Entry 9CGM (electron microscopy, 2.52 A resolution); this record covers chains A and 0 of the 120 polymer chains in the assembly.

Chain A:
Protein: Capsid protein VP1
From: Spiromicrovirus SpV4
UniProtKB: P11333 (CAPSD_SPV4); residue numbers follow UniProt; this construct covers 1-553
Sequence (553 residues; numbered 1 to 553; the number before each row is that of its first residue):
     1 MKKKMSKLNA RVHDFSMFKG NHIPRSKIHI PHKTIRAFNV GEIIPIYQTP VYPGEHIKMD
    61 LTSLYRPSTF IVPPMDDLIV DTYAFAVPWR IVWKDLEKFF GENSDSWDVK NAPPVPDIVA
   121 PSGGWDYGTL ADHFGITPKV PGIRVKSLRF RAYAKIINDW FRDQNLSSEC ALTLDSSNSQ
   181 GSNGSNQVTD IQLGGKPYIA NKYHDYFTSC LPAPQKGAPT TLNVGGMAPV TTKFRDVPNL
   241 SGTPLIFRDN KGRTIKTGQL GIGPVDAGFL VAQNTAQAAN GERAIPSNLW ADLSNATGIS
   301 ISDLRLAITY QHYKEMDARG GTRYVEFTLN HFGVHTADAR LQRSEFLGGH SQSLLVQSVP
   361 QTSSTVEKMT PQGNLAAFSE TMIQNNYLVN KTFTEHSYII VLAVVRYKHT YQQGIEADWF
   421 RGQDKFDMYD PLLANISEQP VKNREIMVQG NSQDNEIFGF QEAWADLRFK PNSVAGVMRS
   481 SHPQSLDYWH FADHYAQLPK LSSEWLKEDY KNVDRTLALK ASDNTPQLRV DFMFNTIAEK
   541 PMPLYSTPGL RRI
Not modelled in the structure: 1-9, 230-291

Chain 0:
Protein: DNA binding protein ORF8
From: Spiromicrovirus SpV4
UniProtKB: P11340 (J_SPV4); residues 1-38 here = UniProt positions 1-38
Sequence (38 residues; row label = number of the first residue in the row):
     1 MRRKVKNTKR HQWRLTHSAR SIKRANIMPS NPRGGRRF
Not modelled in the structure: 1-8

How chain A and chain 0 interact:
Contacting residue pairs (70; chain A residue first):
  Pro74(A) - His17(0)  hydrogen bond (backbone-side chain)
  Met75(A) - His17(0)
  Met75(A) - Ser18(0)
  Asp76(A) - His17(0)  hydrogen bond (backbone-side chain)
  Asp76(A) - Arg20(0)  salt bridge
  Asp77(A) - His17(0)  salt bridge
  Asp77(A) - Arg20(0)
  Asp77(A) - Ile22(0)
  Ile79(A) - Ile22(0)  hydrophobic
  Thr82(A) - Ile27(0)
  Tyr83(A) - Ile27(0)  hydrophobic
  Tyr83(A) - Phe38(0)  hydrophobic
  Trp160(A) - Pro29(0)  hydrophobic
  Trp160(A) - Arg36(0)
  Trp160(A) - Arg37(0)
  Trp160(A) - Phe38(0)
  Phe161(A) - Phe38(0)  hydrophobic
  Arg162(A) - Arg36(0)
  Arg162(A) - Arg37(0)
  Asp163(A) - Arg37(0)  salt bridge
  Gln164(A) - Gly34(0)  hydrogen bond (side chain-backbone)
  Gln164(A) - Gly35(0)
  Asn165(A) - Gly34(0)  hydrogen bond (side chain-backbone)
  Lys202(A) - Arg37(0)  hydrogen bond (backbone-side chain)
  His204(A) - Pro32(0)
  His204(A) - Arg33(0)
  His204(A) - Arg37(0)  hydrogen bond
  Thr208(A) - Arg37(0)  hydrogen bond (backbone-side chain)
  Ser209(A) - Arg33(0)  hydrogen bond (backbone-side chain)
  Leu211(A) - Arg33(0)
  Ala318(A) - Gly34(0)
  Arg319(A) - Pro32(0)
  Arg319(A) - Arg33(0)
  Arg319(A) - Gly34(0)  hydrogen bond (backbone-backbone)
  Arg319(A) - Gly35(0)
  Gly320(A) - Gly35(0)
  Gly321(A) - Gly35(0)
  Arg323(A) - Arg36(0)  hydrogen bond (side chain-backbone)
  Val325(A) - Arg36(0)
  Glu326(A) - Asn31(0)
  Glu326(A) - Gly35(0)
  Glu326(A) - Arg36(0)  hydrogen bond (side chain-backbone)
  Leu329(A) - Asn31(0)
  Asp338(A) - Arg36(0)  salt bridge
  Arg343(A) - Arg36(0)
  Phe346(A) - Ile27(0)
  Phe346(A) - Pro29(0)
  Gly349(A) - Asn26(0)
  Gly349(A) - Ile27(0)  hydrogen bond (backbone-backbone)
  His350(A) - Arg24(0)
  His350(A) - Ala25(0)  hydrogen bond (side chain-backbone)
  His350(A) - Ile27(0)
  Ser351(A) - Arg24(0)
  Ser351(A) - Ala25(0)  hydrogen bond (backbone-backbone)
  Gln352(A) - Arg24(0)
  Ser353(A) - Ile22(0)
  Val356(A) - Arg14(0)
  Val356(A) - Leu15(0)
  Val356(A) - His17(0)
  Gln357(A) - Arg14(0)
  Gln357(A) - Leu15(0)
  Ser358(A) - Arg14(0)  hydrogen bond (backbone-backbone)
  Arg406(A) - Phe38(0)  hydrogen bond (side chain-backbone)
  Lys408(A) - Arg20(0)
  Glu438(A) - Arg33(0)  salt bridge
  Phe460(A) - Arg33(0)
  Gln461(A) - Arg33(0)
  Glu462(A) - Arg33(0)
  Asn472(A) - Arg20(0)
  Leu506(A) - Arg37(0)
Also at the interface, not in a pair above, chain A (52 interface residues in all): Pro73, Asp81, Phe85, Asn201, Tyr203, Leu355, Phe378
Also at the interface, not in a pair above, chain 0 (20 interface residues in all): Lys23
Interface features reported in the paper:
  - interface residues, chain A: Tyr83(A)
  - interface residues, chain 0: Arg14(0), Arg33(0), Phe38(0)

Overview:
The interface between chain A and chain 0 involves 52 residues on one side and 20 on the other; the contacts
include 16 hydrogen bonds and 5 salt bridges. Polar pairs include Asp76(A)-Arg20(0), Asp77(A)-His17(0) and
Asp163(A)-Arg37(0). From the paper: interface residues Tyr83(A) and Arg14(0) among others.
Here chain A is Capsid protein VP1 and chain 0 is DNA binding protein ORF8, both from Spiromicrovirus SpV4.
Entry 9CGM (The Structure of Spiroplasma Virus 4) was determined by electron microscopy.
